Entry 5L60 (X-ray diffraction, 2.70 A resolution); this record covers chains P and Q of the 28 polymer chains in the assembly.

[Chain P]
Protein: Proteasome subunit alpha type-3
Organism: Saccharomyces cerevisiae (strain ATCC 204508 / S288c)
Notes: EC 3.4.25.1
UniProtKB: P23638 (PSA3_YEAST); residues 0-257 here correspond to UniProt positions 1-258 (UniProt number = residue number + 1)
Chain sequence (258 residues; each row starts with the number of its first residue; numbering starts at 0):
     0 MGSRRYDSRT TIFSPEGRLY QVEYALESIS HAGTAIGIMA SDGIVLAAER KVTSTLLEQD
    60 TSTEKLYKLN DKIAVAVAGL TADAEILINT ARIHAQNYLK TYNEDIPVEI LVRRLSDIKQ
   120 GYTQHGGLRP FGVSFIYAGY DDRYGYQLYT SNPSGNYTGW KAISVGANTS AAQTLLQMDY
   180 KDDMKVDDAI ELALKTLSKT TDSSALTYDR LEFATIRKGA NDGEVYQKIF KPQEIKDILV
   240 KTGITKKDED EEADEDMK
Disordered / not traced: 0, 245-257
Swiss-Prot annotation at these positions:
  - cross-link (Glycyl lysine isopeptide (Lys-Gly)): Lys99 (interchain with G-Cter in ubiquitin), Lys198 (interchain with G-Cter in ubiquitin), Lys230 (interchain with G-Cter in ubiquitin)

[Chain Q]
Protein: Proteasome subunit alpha type-4
Organism: Saccharomyces cerevisiae (strain ATCC 204508 / S288c)
Notes: EC 3.4.25.1
UniProtKB: P40303 (PSA4_YEAST); residues -1 to 252 here correspond to UniProt positions 1-254 (UniProt number = residue number + 2)
Chain sequence (254 residues; row label = number of the first residue in the row; numbers below 1 keep their minus sign (Met-1 is residue -1)):
    -1 MSGYDRALSI FSPDGHIFQV EYALEAVKRG TCAVGVKGKN CVVLGCERRS TLKLQDTRIT
    59 PSKVSKIDSH VVLSFSGLNA DSRILIEKAR VEAQSHRLTL EDPVTVEYLT RYVAGVQQRY
   119 TQSGGVRPFG VSTLIAGFDP RDDEPKLYQT EPSGIYSSWS AQTIGRNSKT VREFLEKNYD
   179 RKEPPATVEE CVKLTVRSLL EVVQTGAKNI EITVVKPDSD IVALSSEEIN QYVTQIEQEK
   239 QEQQEQDKKK KSNH
Disordered / not traced: -1 to 0, 241-252
Swiss-Prot annotation at these positions:
  - modified residue: Thr58 (Phosphothreonine)

[Interface between chain P and chain Q]
Residue-residue contacts - 73 pairs, chain P then chain Q:
  Arg3(P) - Arg4(Q)  hydrogen bond (backbone-side chain)
  Asp6(P) - Tyr2(Q)  hydrogen bond
  Asp6(P) - Arg4(Q)  salt bridge
  Arg8(P) - Arg4(Q)
  Thr10(P) - Leu6(Q)
  Thr10(P) - Arg125(Q)
  Ile11(P) - Gln17(Q)
  Phe12(P) - Gln17(Q)  hydrogen bond (backbone-side chain)
  Phe12(P) - Tyr20(Q)  hydrophobic
  Phe12(P) - Ala21(Q)  hydrophobic
  Phe12(P) - Ala24(Q)  hydrophobic
  Phe12(P) - Leu76(Q)  hydrophobic
  Phe12(P) - Arg125(Q)
  Phe12(P) - Pro126(Q)
  Phe12(P) - Gly128(Q)
  Ser13(P) - Tyr20(Q)
  Pro14(P) - Tyr20(Q)  hydrophobic
  Pro14(P) - Glu23(Q)
  Glu15(P) - Glu23(Q)
  Glu15(P) - Arg27(Q)  hydrogen bond (backbone-side chain)
  Gly16(P) - Tyr20(Q)
  Gly16(P) - Glu23(Q)
  Gly16(P) - Ala24(Q)
  Gly16(P) - Arg27(Q)  hydrogen bond (backbone-side chain)
  Arg17(P) - Arg27(Q)
  Leu18(P) - Arg125(Q)
  Met38(P) - Asp54(Q)
  Arg112(P) - Arg81(Q)
  Ser115(P) - Arg81(Q)  hydrogen bond (backbone-side chain)
  Asp116(P) - Arg81(Q)  salt bridge
  Gln119(P) - Ala78(Q)
  Gln119(P) - Asp79(Q)
  Gln119(P) - Ile82(Q)
  Thr122(P) - Arg125(Q)  hydrogen bond (backbone-side chain)
  Gln123(P) - Tyr118(Q)
  Gln123(P) - Val124(Q)
  Gln123(P) - Arg125(Q)  hydrogen bond (backbone-backbone)
  Gln123(P) - Pro126(Q)
  Gln123(P) - Phe127(Q)
  His124(P) - Gly123(Q)
  His124(P) - Val124(Q)
  Gly125(P) - Tyr2(Q)
  Gly125(P) - Gly123(Q)
  Gly126(P) - Tyr2(Q)
  Tyr143(P) - Arg56(Q)  hydrogen bond (backbone-side chain)
  Tyr143(P) - Ile57(Q)  hydrophobic
  Tyr145(P) - Arg56(Q)  hydrogen bond (backbone-side chain)
  Gln146(P) - Ile57(Q)
  Leu147(P) - Ile57(Q)
  Tyr148(P) - Ile57(Q)
  Ser153(P) - Ala78(Q)
  Gly154(P) - Ala78(Q)
  Gly154(P) - Arg81(Q)  hydrogen bond (backbone-side chain)
  Asn155(P) - Asn77(Q)
  Asn155(P) - Ala78(Q)
  Tyr156(P) - Pro59(Q)  hydrophobic
  Tyr156(P) - Arg81(Q)
  Gly158(P) - Gln53(Q)
  Gly158(P) - Asp54(Q)  hydrogen bond (backbone-backbone)
  Gly158(P) - Ile57(Q)
  Gly158(P) - Thr58(Q)  hydrogen bond (backbone-side chain)
  Trp159(P) - Leu50(Q)  hydrophobic
  Trp159(P) - Lys51(Q)
  Trp159(P) - Leu52(Q)
  Trp159(P) - Gln53(Q)
  Trp159(P) - Asp54(Q)
  Lys160(P) - Leu52(Q)  hydrogen bond (backbone-backbone)
  Lys160(P) - Gln53(Q)
  Lys160(P) - Asp54(Q)
  Ala161(P) - Leu52(Q)
  Gln172(P) - Leu52(Q)
  Leu175(P) - Leu52(Q)
  Gln176(P) - Leu52(Q)
Also at the interface, not in a pair above, chain P (41 interface residues in all): Glu108, Thr157, Tyr179

[Summary]
Chain P and chain Q form an interface of 41 and 31 residues respectively, with 14 hydrogen bonds and 2 salt
bridges. Polar contacts include Asp6(P)-Arg4(Q), Asp116(P)-Arg81(Q) and Arg3(P)-Arg4(Q).
Here chain P is Proteasome subunit alpha type-3 and chain Q is Proteasome subunit alpha type-4, both from
Saccharomyces cerevisiae (strain ATCC 204508 / S288c). Entry 5L60 (Yeast 20S proteasome with human beta5c
(1-138) and human beta6 (97-111; 118-133) in complex with PR-924) was determined by X-ray diffraction,
deposited together with 5L52, 5L54, 5L55, 5L5A, 5L5B, 5L5D and 30 further entries.
